9MWY - chains A and H of the 6 polymer chains in the assembly; structure by X-ray diffraction, 3.28 A resolution.

# Chain A
Molecule: Friend leukemia integration 1 transcription factor
Organism: Homo sapiens
Notes: fragment: DNA-binding domain (residues 259-399)
Reference sequence: Q01543 (FLI1_HUMAN); numbering as in UniProt (aligned over 259-399)
Chain sequence (145 residues; row label = number of the first residue in the row):
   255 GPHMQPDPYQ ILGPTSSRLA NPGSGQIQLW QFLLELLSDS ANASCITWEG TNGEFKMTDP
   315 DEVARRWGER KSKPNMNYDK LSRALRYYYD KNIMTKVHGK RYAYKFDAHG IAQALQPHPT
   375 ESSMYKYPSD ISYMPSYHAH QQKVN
Disordered / not traced: 255-275, 372-399
Sequence notes: expression tag (255-258); engineered mutation Ala362 (Phe in Q01543)

# Chain H
Molecule: 25-mer DNA containing four contiguous GGAA sites, top strand
Sequence (25 nucleotides; numbered 3 to 27; the number before each row is that of its first residue):
     3 CGCACTTCCT TCCTTCCTTC CGGTC

# How chain A and chain H interact
Contacting residue pairs - 15 pairs, chain A then chain H:
  Gln282(A) - DC10(H)  hydrogen bond to the phosphate
  Gln282(A) - DC11(H)  phosphate contact
  Leu283(A) - DC11(H)  hydrogen bond to the phosphate
  Trp321(A) - DT12(H)  hydrogen bond to the phosphate
  Lys325(A) - DT12(H)  phosphate contact
  Asn329(A) - DT13(H)  phosphate contact
  Met330(A) - DT12(H)  phosphate contact
  Asp333(A) - DC15(H)  hydrogen bond to the base
  Lys334(A) - DT13(H)  salt bridge to the phosphate
  Lys334(A) - DC14(H)  salt bridge to the phosphate
  Arg337(A) - DT13(H)  base contact
  Arg337(A) - DC14(H)  base contact
  Tyr341(A) - DT12(H)  base contact
  Tyr342(A) - DC11(H)  hydrogen bond to the phosphate
  Lys345(A) - DC10(H)  salt bridge to the phosphate
Interface residues without a listed pair, chain A (16 interface residues in all): Lys327, Pro328, Ala338, Arg355
Interface residues without a listed pair, chain H (7 interface residues in all): DT21

# In short
16 residues of chain A face 7 of chain H across their interface; the contacts include 5 hydrogen bonds and 3
salt bridges. Among the polar pairs are Asp333(A)-DC15(H), Gln282(A)-DC10(H) and Leu283(A)-DC11(H).
Chain A is Friend leukemia integration 1 transcription factor (Homo sapiens) and chain H is a 25-mer DNA
containing four contiguous GGAA sites, top strand; the structure, Crystal structure of the DNA binding domain
of FLI1 in complex with a DNA containing four ..., was determined by X-ray diffraction, deposited together
with 9CP6, 9MX8, 9MX9 and 9MXA.
